8XQX - chains A and D of the 22 polymer chains in the assembly; structure by electron microscopy, 2.80 A resolution.

== Chain A ==
Name: Fhl1
Source organism: Chlamydomonas reinhardtii
Chain sequence (1182 residues; each row starts with the number of its first residue):
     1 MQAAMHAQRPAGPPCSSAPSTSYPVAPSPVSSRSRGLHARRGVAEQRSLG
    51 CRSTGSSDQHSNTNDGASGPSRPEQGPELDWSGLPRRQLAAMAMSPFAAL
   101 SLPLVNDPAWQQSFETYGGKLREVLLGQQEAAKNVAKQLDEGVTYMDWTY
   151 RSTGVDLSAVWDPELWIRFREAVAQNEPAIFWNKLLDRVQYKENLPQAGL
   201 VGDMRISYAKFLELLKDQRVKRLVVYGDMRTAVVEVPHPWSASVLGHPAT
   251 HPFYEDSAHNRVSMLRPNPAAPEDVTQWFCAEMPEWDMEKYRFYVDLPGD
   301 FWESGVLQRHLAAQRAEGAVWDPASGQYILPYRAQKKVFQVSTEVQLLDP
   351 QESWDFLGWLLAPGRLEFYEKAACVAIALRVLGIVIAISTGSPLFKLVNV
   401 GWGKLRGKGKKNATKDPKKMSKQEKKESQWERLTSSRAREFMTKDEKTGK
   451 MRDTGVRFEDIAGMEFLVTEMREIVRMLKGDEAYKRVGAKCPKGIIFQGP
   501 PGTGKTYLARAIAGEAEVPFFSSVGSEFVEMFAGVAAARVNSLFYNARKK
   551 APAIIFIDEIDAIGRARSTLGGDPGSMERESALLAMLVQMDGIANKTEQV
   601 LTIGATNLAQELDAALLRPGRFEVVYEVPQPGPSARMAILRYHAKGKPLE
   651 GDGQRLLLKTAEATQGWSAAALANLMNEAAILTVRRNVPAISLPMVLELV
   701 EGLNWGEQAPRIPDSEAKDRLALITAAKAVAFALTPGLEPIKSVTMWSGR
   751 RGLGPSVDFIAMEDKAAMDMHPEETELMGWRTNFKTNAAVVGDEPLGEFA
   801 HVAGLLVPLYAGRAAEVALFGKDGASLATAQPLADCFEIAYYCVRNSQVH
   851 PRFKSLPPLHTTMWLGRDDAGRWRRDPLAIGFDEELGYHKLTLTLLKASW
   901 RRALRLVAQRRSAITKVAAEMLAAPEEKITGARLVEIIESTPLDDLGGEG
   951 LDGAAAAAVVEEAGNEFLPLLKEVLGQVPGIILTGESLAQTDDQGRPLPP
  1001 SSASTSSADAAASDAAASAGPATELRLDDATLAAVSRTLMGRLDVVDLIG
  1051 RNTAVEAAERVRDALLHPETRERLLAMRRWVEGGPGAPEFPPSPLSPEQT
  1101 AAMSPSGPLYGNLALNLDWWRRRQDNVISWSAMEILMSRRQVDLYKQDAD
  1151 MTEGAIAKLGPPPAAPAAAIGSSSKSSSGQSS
Unresolved in the structure: 1-108, 391-420, 986-1023, 1165-1182
Bound ions: Mg2+ near Thr506 (its only coordinating residue here)

== Chain D ==
Name: Ycf2
Source organism: Chlamydomonas reinhardtii
Reference sequence: A0A218N8A7 (A0A218N8A7_CHLRE); numbering as in UniProt (aligned over 1-2971)
Chain sequence (2971 residues; row label = number of the first residue in the row):
     1 MTFLNHYTYLFSIPEKQADKVSGILRLAQARPIETLQNERINKQLNAFLK
    51 TYKFEKLITNYKKMQSFIPNNSLNGNKTNSSTNKLYATSLNVFPENPPLM
   101 VRKAVSDEADKFSKFTYSKVQVVTNNLNNGMNSKEFIKANNLKPSLRAAE
   151 SLVLNHLTYNKFKENLYFKTNNIQPTKSKSTSLFFLNILSNSKPRTCSDF
   201 LSSPKIRKTWFRNTAWSLQTQQHRSSNGINLSLQLPYALGPSVPAGASGQ
   251 NMYELPVAQSSSRFGTYYFLQKLLSKYLDVWNASADNGSVLSNSENIKLN
   301 FSMVSLLDSKMAIQTPNSLYFVFTQLNQKTFLSYWLLPVAGLALLTPTLL
   351 TLTGQSVSVQKFNSFINKKTDMMVLSNTEMPSKSFGTPTLFGTSVEIYLP
   401 NSYMPKGEGESGINRVNSSINAVKKNTVTANLVLDSESQEVATSFQNDLI
   451 SIKYCFNNLYNYISNKTALSTKNLFLFSAIKSNATKHKRTQSFFSVENTT
   501 TLGNNSNFVKGHFKSSINAFSSYLPSTNVHSMIPLTSLPYLKAISPLYSK
   551 FMIDHSLKFITPKTTLKLLQHKLNKSPKQMYTKTQNFTGLRDLRALNSFS
   601 FGQVNFRTNHFLHSNSRPLNHYNQALKLINGYEQYKNNLQINCNKTLDLN
   651 TKNKLVYQVNKSHLFNQKCSQIVYKQSLYNRDLCTIRGTGTKVVDYFSHG
   701 DKLSNKNGIVLDYFVYSNLLFDNKTNTIINKDGKQNITKLKLNLTKTTVP
   751 FKTLIKKYTSINSLVANEQTRNNLNLGLIHFNGHLSVVSNANLLTGRPVK
   801 FIYYKFDKRLNSYLIYVNQNLKKFIQLNNNFLKPKPLSHQKNKPVEDFNQ
   851 YATNNSSPPKTNVFEKSFVEDSSLRKPLTSLRGSKQFLNSLTILFKHQKM
   901 FKKKTLKAHKWHSDTQGIFRKHTNSSFGSANFSNGPEESSLSTRLHIQKK
   951 RKAKKQRLETRRQKKRTRFFPRPVWLRSRMFLNFLTERNKYYLNSTITKQ
  1001 GFSLPSKDVVTTKLDWLKEDMRRLPLGAYQYKSLLTQKAGNKFQRQSFTE
  1051 VVSTMEYINGIHKALNNSIFNKIVRKSLLSSSQNPLKLRLVANYSKMQFM
  1101 HRVKLPFYRTLKHSEGTKNLANKKQNLRDIKIKANYNNFKSQKANNQPQQ
  1151 NDKDKDKDTMFRDFWVWSYNNTQTNAFNQNLWWLLPNLTTKQSNLEFLTS
  1201 TYPTAKETQRAKEEIHGNSIPTASKNQIALIRLNWALNKTNINTFTDYSK
  1251 RNNLWTTQKLRNQSKNNKTKSLEKQFITNWEKFFLNKNLNIFSKKIISKV
  1301 KQKKQKLNYMTSYLNVQSEHNVKIFHNSWWTHLNIKNLVNNQDMVIPVRE
  1351 GYFSVGNFNSEFINSAIIKSINNKTLVENYVYSPSSEKETMQLLLMSSSI
  1401 LLHLCAIISLVSISQVRCFVKFHLILLYKLSNVYNAILNQLSNKLQKNLP
  1451 IYNNINKLNSRYFYMNHQKSQIKQRKKLLTYFSLTLLKKQFVTVKPLQIR
  1501 NFASIKNQSSNNSNLTYTDMLPLSLRANKFRGSKYDISIREEEGQSAHIK
  1551 PSKSMYAKLNILSLKTIFLKQLLMNKKPSALPSNVGLKSNRETQKSQLIQ
  1601 RIKTKELQISLKKNIIGFSKVTKNHILKILFNVIEVFQTAVRNISSFFEK
  1651 PAEFTTTWIAYGFLVEWSSDFITIIPENVDIYIWNVFSKIYRTIPLSFIS
  1701 TTLGPASTVFDPVTNSTIPIQMGNFNYQKMVAFPILLSLSHLLHRRILYL
  1751 FDTLFSTITQPDTDLIARQEKGTLFWDIWADFLVTAADYYNVNVAALSTI
  1801 KAEQNSLIENISNDFDNLTMSSKKPFFMPNKGVSNIKNIFWIKKLKEPQL
  1851 PESIVQNREVFVRERKRTLKGLFNIYAPQEETLWNNPTSPKNLSDEKISF
  1901 KLFNQLNLQLFAEKNKIKPYFEAYFSTTQQKTNIMQSAFPEANLNRWSVN
  1951 QFITYQSWHSHNGSNNSNGDLFIDYHPPKTFSHIPALKYNSILQQPIGSL
  2001 VCQIYSGLFNKQISKNILLVNPKTTSNNLVDYNVLLIQALAGETEMKIIT
  2051 DNAQRYALVNRGFAIGIKLLREVFDAIALNTPCIFLLEDIHAIGERRPML
  2101 ISDFGGGMSDDNGSFKEDFFGSQRDEVHEKNQVVYQLTRHAITHYKKPFK
  2151 GDYSLAIPTNLYVTDLFLKLPTQSISNLTNVENHNLSIKNKIQHNGTQSL
  2201 TETKRNLGGDINKNSYLQLTQFTKTLAPPSTSPFSVLLLKEEKRLKPNKI
  2251 VEELPWTSLPGEQLATKPRTSYSVRAKVAMLAELSLSNLSAKLDMITDLL
  2301 VIIDSVRSNKGFVVFATTDIPHVLDPALRRPGRLDETICLPNIHTSNILN
  2351 FTKNYEIFKSAKDTSNFGKKIILNEMQNLTTTSTQRDMYLSCLPTNNQTH
  2401 KTKREGVLTMNLKDYNILLNQVYFAEGTGGILNSQMHKDSLQKSLNFALI
  2451 SHSKKLKELNVSKLIGSNGTVSQGNVDQLGVFAGQIVNKQKKSLQQHLPN
  2501 SKKSFKKKYKDKAIIYYEVGKFVLNYFLNNQLTQSSIIDKPVSVTNKQTN
  2551 DITIFGNDFLNLKTINYLSLYNSKNKILLQLMLIFGGKISQLLSSKNLVK
  2601 SLKQASINSYMVEEESGSISSAGMPLGQTHLLPKALSVLAKPMIFSDGYN
  2651 NQNLKTATTLLLSFIHKRYLYRKNLIVPKLLSFADGNILDEPPSPPFSSL
  2701 LIPAKRFENYKRFFRDTLTGDKMGQRKSQITLLEKLQYHMQLRSIKQLNA
  2751 TFSSQENLDFQSNAALTSQKLDTLMSLSTNNLLQNPTNINWYYQNRILKR
  2801 HGQYLTNQWWNGQLSEHNAETVFLSDIDWRSSFIKNKNINITKSKNLYRL
  2851 TQQKNNTDGLDVLLDFPDTDQYYNPKRRRWLLNNGSWNFWFNFDKLYSEE
  2901 IVTTWILESLIQTYKYLHKNTELLDFVTNKFITLGYIAPENANLQNISGF
  2951 PSQSELLSTKEIILTNSFKRF
Unresolved in the structure: 1-34, 68-263, 281-317, 357-446, 479-537, 578-612, 639-734, 758-781, 797-807, 829-877, 923-936, 995-1124, 1140-1158, 1187-1218, 1268-1289, 1344-1359, 1376-1384, 1450-1661, 1705-1727, 1792-1802, 1819-1914, 1927-1943, 1962-1970, 2099-2111, 2195-2211, 2222-2230, 2381-2402, 2426-2442, 2463-2501, 2535-2550, 2608-2622, 2755-2762, 2833-2859, 2945-2952
Ligand contacts:
  - diacyl glycerol (DGA), molecule 1: Leu332, Ser333, Trp335, Leu336, Val339, Ala1406, Ser1409, Leu1410
  - diacyl glycerol (DGA), molecule 2: Leu337, Ala340, Gly341, Leu344, Thr1390, Leu1393, Leu1394, Ser1397, Leu1401

== Interface between chain A and chain D ==
Residue-residue contacts (179):
  Ala179(A) - Ser1318(D)
  Ile180(A) - Gln1317(D)
  Trp182(A) - Glu1319(D)  hydrogen bond
  Trp182(A) - His1320(D)  hydrogen bond (side chain-backbone)
  Trp182(A) - Val1322(D)  hydrophobic
  Asn183(A) - Gln1317(D)
  Asn183(A) - Ser1318(D)  hydrogen bond (side chain-backbone)
  Asn183(A) - Glu1319(D)
  Asn183(A) - His1320(D)  hydrogen bond (side chain-backbone)
  Leu186(A) - His1320(D)
  Leu186(A) - Asn1321(D)
  Gln190(A) - Lys1323(D)
  Lys192(A) - Trp1330(D)
  Glu193(A) - Asn1327(D)
  Glu193(A) - Ser1328(D)
  Leu195(A) - Trp1330(D)  hydrophobic
  Gln197(A) - Lys1239(D)
  Gln197(A) - Trp1330(D)
  Pro252(A) - Asn889(D)
  Glu255(A) - Ser890(D)
  Glu255(A) - Thr892(D)
  Asp256(A) - Ser913(D)  hydrogen bond
  Asp256(A) - Phe919(D)
  His259(A) - Thr892(D)
  His259(A) - Ile893(D)
  Val262(A) - Phe919(D)  hydrophobic
  Ser263(A) - Gly917(D)
  Ser263(A) - Phe919(D)
  Met264(A) - Phe919(D)
  Leu265(A) - Ile918(D)
  Leu265(A) - Arg920(D)
  Arg266(A) - Arg920(D)
  Trp321(A) - Pro618(D)  hydrophobic
  Tyr328(A) - Pro618(D)
  Pro363(A) - Ile1324(D)  hydrophobic
  Pro363(A) - Asn1327(D)
  Gly364(A) - Gln1173(D)
  Gly364(A) - Thr1174(D)
  Arg365(A) - Thr1174(D)
  Glu367(A) - Gln1173(D)
  Gln498(A) - Leu2239(D)
  Asn595(A) - Asn1791(D)
  Gln610(A) - Leu2239(D)
  Gln610(A) - Lys2240(D)
  Gln610(A) - Lys2243(D)
  Leu617(A) - Ser2232(D)
  Leu617(A) - Val2236(D)  hydrophobic
  Glu623(A) - Ser2232(D)  hydrogen bond (backbone-side chain)
  Val624(A) - Thr2231(D)
  Val625(A) - Thr2231(D)
  Val625(A) - Ser2232(D)
  Pro633(A) - Ser2744(D)
  Pro633(A) - Leu2748(D)  hydrophobic
  Ser634(A) - Leu2748(D)
  Met637(A) - Phe2752(D)  hydrophobic
  Arg641(A) - Phe2752(D)
  Leu658(A) - Asn2749(D)
  Leu658(A) - Ser2753(D)
  Glu662(A) - Asn2749(D)  hydrogen bond
  Gln665(A) - Glu2262(D)
  Gly666(A) - Glu2262(D)
  Trp667(A) - Glu2262(D)  hydrogen bond
  Asn704(A) - Pro2260(D)
  Trp705(A) - Ser2258(D)
  Trp705(A) - Pro2260(D)  hydrophobic
  Leu721(A) - Tyr2804(D)
  Lys728(A) - His2801(D)  hydrogen bond (side chain-backbone)
  Lys728(A) - Gln2803(D)
  Glu739(A) - Tyr2793(D)  hydrogen bond
  Arg751(A) - Leu2863(D)
  Arg751(A) - Asp2865(D)  salt bridge
  Gly752(A) - Leu2805(D)
  Gly752(A) - Thr2806(D)  hydrogen bond (backbone-backbone)
  Leu753(A) - Trp2256(D)
  Leu753(A) - Thr2257(D)
  Leu753(A) - Tyr2804(D)
  Gly754(A) - Tyr2804(D)  hydrogen bond (backbone-backbone)
  Pro755(A) - Gln2803(D)
  Pro755(A) - Tyr2804(D)
  Ser756(A) - Gly2802(D)
  Ser756(A) - Gln2803(D)  hydrogen bond
  Val757(A) - Gly2802(D)  hydrogen bond (backbone-backbone)
  Phe759(A) - Tyr2793(D)
  Phe759(A) - Leu2798(D)  hydrophobic
  Met762(A) - Leu2742(D)  hydrophobic
  Lys765(A) - Leu2742(D)
  Ala766(A) - Ile2745(D)  hydrophobic
  Ala766(A) - Lys2746(D)
  His771(A) - His2739(D)
  Pro772(A) - His2739(D)
  Glu773(A) - Lys2735(D)
  Glu773(A) - His2739(D)  salt bridge
  Thr775(A) - Ile2789(D)
  Thr775(A) - Asn2790(D)
  Glu776(A) - Thr2787(D)
  Glu776(A) - Asn2790(D)
  Glu798(A) - Arg2726(D)  salt bridge
  Glu798(A) - Thr2787(D)
  Glu798(A) - Asn2788(D)
  His801(A) - Ile2789(D)
  Val802(A) - Ile2789(D)  hydrophobic
  Leu805(A) - Ile2789(D)  hydrophobic
  Leu827(A) - Gln2808(D)
  Leu827(A) - Trp2809(D)  hydrophobic
  Ala828(A) - Tyr2804(D)
  Gln831(A) - His2801(D)
  Gln831(A) - Gln2808(D)
  Pro832(A) - His2801(D)
  Asp835(A) - Arg2796(D)
  Asp835(A) - Arg2800(D)  salt bridge
  Asp835(A) - His2801(D)  salt bridge
  Glu838(A) - Tyr2792(D)
  Glu838(A) - Arg2796(D)  salt bridge
  Ile839(A) - Tyr2792(D)  hydrophobic
  Tyr842(A) - Arg2726(D)  hydrogen bond
  Tyr842(A) - Lys2727(D)
  Tyr842(A) - Asn2788(D)  hydrogen bond
  Tyr842(A) - Tyr2792(D)
  Asn846(A) - Thr2717(D)  hydrogen bond (side chain-backbone)
  Asn846(A) - Arg2726(D)
  Ser847(A) - Arg2726(D)
  Trp864(A) - Asn2180(D)
  Trp864(A) - Phe2714(D)  hydrophobic
  Trp864(A) - Leu2718(D)
  Arg867(A) - Asn2248(D)
  Asp869(A) - Asn2248(D)
  Ala870(A) - Asn2190(D)
  Arg872(A) - Glu2182(D)  salt bridge
  Arg872(A) - Leu2186(D)
  Arg872(A) - Ser2187(D)  hydrogen bond (side chain-backbone)
  Arg872(A) - Lys2189(D)
  Trp873(A) - Leu2186(D)
  Trp873(A) - Ser2187(D)  hydrogen bond (backbone-backbone)
  Trp873(A) - Phe2714(D)  hydrophobic
  Trp873(A) - Thr2719(D)
  Arg874(A) - Asn2185(D)
  Arg874(A) - Leu2186(D)
  Arg875(A) - Leu2178(D)
  Arg875(A) - Asn2185(D)
  Asp876(A) - Leu2178(D)
  Ala879(A) - Leu2178(D)
  Ile880(A) - Asn2177(D)
  Ile880(A) - Trp2887(D)  hydrophobic
  Glu884(A) - Trp2887(D)
  Glu885(A) - Trp2887(D)
  Pro1108(A) - Ser2606(D)  hydrogen bond (backbone-side chain)
  Pro1108(A) - Ile2607(D)
  Leu1109(A) - Ile2607(D)  hydrophobic
  Asn1112(A) - Leu2626(D)
  Ala1114(A) - Met2643(D)
  Leu1115(A) - Met2643(D)  hydrophobic
  Asn1116(A) - Lys2641(D)
  Asn1116(A) - Pro2642(D)
  Asn1116(A) - Met2643(D)
  Asp1118(A) - Ala2640(D)
  Asp1118(A) - Lys2641(D)  hydrogen bond (side chain-backbone)
  Trp1119(A) - Val2599(D)  hydrophobic
  Trp1119(A) - Met2624(D)
  Trp1119(A) - Pro2625(D)
  Trp1119(A) - Leu2626(D)
  Trp1119(A) - Leu2636(D)
  Trp1119(A) - Ala2640(D)
  Trp1119(A) - Lys2641(D)  hydrogen bond (side chain-backbone)
  Trp1120(A) - Met2624(D)
  Trp1120(A) - Leu2626(D)
  Arg1121(A) - Met2624(D)
  Arg1121(A) - Pro2625(D)
  Arg1121(A) - Leu2639(D)
  Trp1130(A) - Asn2884(D)
  Trp1130(A) - Gly2885(D)
  Trp1130(A) - Ser2886(D)
  Trp1130(A) - Trp2887(D)
  Met1151(A) - Trp2887(D)  hydrophobic
  Thr1152(A) - Asn2883(D)
  Thr1152(A) - Asn2884(D)
  Gly1154(A) - Asn2884(D)
  Ala1155(A) - Asn2883(D)
  Ala1155(A) - Asn2884(D)
  Lys1158(A) - Asn2884(D)  hydrogen bond
Other interface residues (no listed pair), chain A (132 interface residues in all): Val201, Pro323, Lys371, Leu570, Ala609, Leu612, Phe622, Phe732, Leu738, Arg750, Asp758, Glu763, Asp769, Met770, Trp780, Leu809, Tyr841, Arg845, Leu865, Gly866, Asp868, Gly871, Pro877, Gly881, Asp883, Gly1111, Arg1122
Other interface residues (no listed pair), chain D (121 interface residues in all): Ser616, Asn1170, Asn1171, Trp1235, Val2059, Thr2179, Val2181, Ile2188, Ile2250, Leu2259, Gly2261, Leu2602, Lys2603, Ser2637, Lys2711, Asp2716, Met2723, Tyr2738, Pro2786, Trp2791, Ile2797, Asn2807, Trp2880

== Summary ==
132 residues of chain A and 121 residues of chain D are in contact; the contacts include 23 hydrogen bonds and
7 salt bridges. Polar pairs include Arg751(A)-Asp2865(D), Glu773(A)-His2739(D) and Glu798(A)-Arg2726(D). Chain
D binds diacyl glycerol.
Here chain A is Fhl1 and chain D is Ycf2, both from Chlamydomonas reinhardtii. Entry 8XQX (Cryo-EM structure
of the Ycf2-FtsHi motor complex from Chlamydomonas reinhardtii in apo state) was determined by electron
microscopy, deposited together with 8XQW.
